7OYK - chains AAA and FFF of the 4 polymer chains in the assembly; structure by X-ray diffraction, 2.10 A resolution.

Chain AAA:
Molecule: Central glycolytic genes regulator
From: Bacillus subtilis (strain 168)
UniProt: O32253 (CGGR_BACSU); residues 1-91 here = UniProt positions 1-91
Sequence (96 residues; numbered -4 to 91; the number before each row is that of its first residue; numbers below 1 keep their minus sign (Ser-4 is residue -4)):
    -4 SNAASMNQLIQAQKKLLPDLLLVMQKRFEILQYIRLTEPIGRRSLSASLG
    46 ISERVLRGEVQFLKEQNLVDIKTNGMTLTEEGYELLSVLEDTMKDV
Modified positions: Mse1, Mse19, Mse71, Mse88 (selenomethionine; parent Met)
Sequence notes: expression tag (-4 to 0)
Ion coordination: Ca2+: Glu75 (shared with 1 residue of chain BBB)
UniProt features mapped onto this chain:
  - DNA-binding region: Arg37 to Gln56 (H-T-H motif)

Chain FFF:
Molecule: DNA operator - strand 2
Sequence (16 nucleotides; each row starts with the number of its first residue):
     1 CGGGACGTTTTTTGTC

How chain AAA and chain FFF interact:
Contacting residue pairs - 5 pairs, chain AAA then chain FFF:
  Ser47(AAA) with DG14(FFF), hydrogen bond to the phosphate
  Arg49(AAA) with DT13(FFF), sugar contact; DG14(FFF), hydrogen bond to the base; DT15(FFF), hydrogen bond to the base
  Val50(AAA) with DT13(FFF), phosphate contact
Also at the interface, not in a pair above, chain AAA (5 interface residues in all): Arg37, Arg52
Also at the interface, not in a pair above, chain FFF (4 interface residues in all): DC16

Summary:
5 residues of chain AAA face 4 of chain FFF across their interface; the contacts include 3 hydrogen bonds.
Polar pairs include Arg49(AAA)-DG14(FFF), Arg49(AAA)-DT15(FFF) and Ser47(AAA)-DG14(FFF).
Here chain AAA is Central glycolytic genes regulator (Bacillus subtilis (strain 168)) and chain FFF is DNA
operator - strand 2. Entry 7OYK (DNA-binding domain of CggR in complex with the DNA operator) was determined
by X-ray diffraction, deposited together with 7BHY.
